4YWC - chains A and C; structure by X-ray diffraction, 2.40 A resolution.

== Chain A ==
Molecule: Transcription factor MYC3
Source organism: Arabidopsis thaliana
Notes: fragment: N-terminal domain
UniProtKB: Q9FIP9 (MYC3_ARATH); residues 5-242 here = UniProt positions 5-242
Sequence (238 residues; each row starts with the number of its first residue):
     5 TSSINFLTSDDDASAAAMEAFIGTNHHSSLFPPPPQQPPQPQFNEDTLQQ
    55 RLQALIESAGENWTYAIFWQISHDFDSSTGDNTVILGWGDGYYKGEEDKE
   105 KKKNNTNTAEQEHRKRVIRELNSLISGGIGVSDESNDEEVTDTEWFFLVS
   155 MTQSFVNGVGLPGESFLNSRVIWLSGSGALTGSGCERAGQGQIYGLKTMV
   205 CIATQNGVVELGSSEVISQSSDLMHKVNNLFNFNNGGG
Disordered / not traced: 5-17, 22-44, 101-110, 132-139, 238-242
UniProt features mapped onto this chain:
  - mutagenesis: Asp-94 (D94A/Q/S: Exhibits an atr2D-like phenotype; dominant resistance to 5-methyl-tryptophan (5MT), a toxic tryptophan analog; D94E: No effect, normal sensitivity to 5MT; D94N: In atr2D ...)
What the authors report for this chain:
  - mutagenesis - D94A/Y97A, L152A/M155A: increased signaling

== Chain C ==
Molecule: Protein TIFY 7
UniProtKB: Q8W4J8 (TIF7_ARATH), isoform Q8W4J8-2; residues 218-239 here correspond to UniProt positions 194-215 (UniProt number = residue number - 24)
Sequence (22 residues; each row starts with the number of its first residue):
   218 SVPQARKASLARFLEKRKERLM
What the authors report for this chain:
  - mutagenesis - S218A/V219A/P220A/Q221A, R223A/K224A: unchanged binding to Transcription factor MYC3 (chain A)

== Chain A / chain C interface ==
Pairs across the interface (26):
  Ser-18(A) / Arg-223(C)
  Gln-53(A) / Arg-229(C)  hydrogen bond
  Gln-74(A) / Val-219(C)
  Trp-92(A) / Ala-222(C)
  Trp-92(A) / Arg-223(C)
  Trp-92(A) / Ser-226(C)  hydrogen bond
  Gly-93(A) / Ala-222(C)
  Asp-94(A) / Ser-226(C)  hydrogen bond
  Asp-94(A) / Arg-229(C)  salt bridge
  Gly-95(A) / Ser-226(C)
  Tyr-96(A) / Lys-233(C)  hydrogen bond
  Tyr-97(A) / Lys-233(C)  hydrogen bond (backbone-side chain)
  Ile-122(A) / Arg-234(C)
  Leu-125(A) / Leu-227(C)  hydrophobic
  Ile-129(A) / Leu-227(C)  hydrophobic
  Ile-129(A) / Leu-231(C)  hydrophobic
  Glu-142(A) / Arg-234(C)  hydrogen bond (backbone-side chain)
  Glu-143(A) / Arg-234(C)  hydrogen bond (backbone-side chain)
  Val-144(A) / Arg-234(C)
  Glu-148(A) / Arg-234(C)  salt bridge
  Glu-148(A) / Arg-237(C)  salt bridge
  Leu-152(A) / Leu-227(C)  hydrophobic
  Leu-152(A) / Phe-230(C)  hydrophobic
  Met-155(A) / Arg-223(C)  hydrogen bond (backbone-side chain)
  Met-155(A) / Ser-226(C)
  Met-155(A) / Leu-227(C)
Also at the interface, not in a pair above, chain A (23 interface residues in all): Ser-76, Asn-126, Asn-140, Phe-151, Thr-156
Also at the interface, not in a pair above, chain C (14 interface residues in all): Lys-224, Ala-228, Leu-238
From the paper, about this interface:
  - residue pairs: Ser-226(C)/Asp-94(A) (hydrogen bond), Arg-229(C)/Asp-94(A), Phe-230(C)/Phe-151(A) (pi stacking), Arg-234(C)/Glu-148(A) (salt bridge)

== Overview ==
The interface between chain A and chain C involves 23 residues on one side and 14 on the other; the contacts
include 8 hydrogen bonds and 3 salt bridges. Among the polar pairs are Asp-94(A)/Arg-229(C),
Glu-148(A)/Arg-234(C) and Glu-148(A)/Arg-237(C). The authors report a hydrogen bond between Ser-226(C) and
Asp-94(A); a contact between Arg-229(C) and Asp-94(A); pi stacking between Phe-230(C) and Phe-151(A). From the
paper: D94A/Y97A and L152A/M155A of chain A increase signaling; S218A/V219A/P220A/Q221A and R223A/K224A of
chain C leave binding to Transcription factor MYC3 (chain A) unchanged.
Here chain A is Transcription factor MYC3 (Arabidopsis thaliana) and chain C is Protein TIFY 7. Entry 4YWC
(Crystal structure of Myc3(5-242) fragment in complex with Jaz9(218-239) peptide) was determined by X-ray
diffraction together with 4RQW, 4RRU, 4RS9 and 4YZ6 from the same study.
